8A2A - chain A; structure by X-ray diffraction, 1.43 A resolution.

# Chain A
Protein: Epidermal growth factor receptor
Source organism: Homo sapiens
Notes: EC 2.7.10.1
UniProtKB: P00533 (EGFR_HUMAN); numbering as in UniProt (aligned over 700-1022)
Chain sequence (326 residues; each row starts with the number of its first residue):
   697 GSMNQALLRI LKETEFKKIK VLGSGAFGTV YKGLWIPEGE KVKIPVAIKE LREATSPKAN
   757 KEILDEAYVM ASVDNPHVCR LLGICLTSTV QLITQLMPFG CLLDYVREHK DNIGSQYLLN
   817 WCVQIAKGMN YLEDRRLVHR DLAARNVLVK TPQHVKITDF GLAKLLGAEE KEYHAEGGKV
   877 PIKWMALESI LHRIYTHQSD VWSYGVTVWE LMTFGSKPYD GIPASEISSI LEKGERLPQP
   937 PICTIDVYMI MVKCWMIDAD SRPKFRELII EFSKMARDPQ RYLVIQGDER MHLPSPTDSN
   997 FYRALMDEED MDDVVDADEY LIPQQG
Disordered / not traced: 697-699, 868-875, 1004-1009, 1020-1022
Construct notes: expression tag (697-699)
Ligand contacts: KY9 ((2R)-2-(6,7-dihydro-5H-pyrrolo[1,2-c]imidazol-1-yl)-2-[5-[2-[4-[[4-(hydroxymethyl)piperidin-1-yl]methyl]phenyl]ethynyl]-3-oxidanylidene-7-(trifluoromethyl)-1H-isoindol-2-yl]-N-(1,3-thiazol-2-yl)ethanamide): Val-726, Ala-743, Ile-744, Lys-745, Leu-747, Thr-751, Ala-755, Glu-758, Ile-759, Glu-762, Ala-763, Met-766, Cys-775, Arg-776, Leu-777, Leu-788, Ile-789, Thr-790, Thr-854, Asp-855, Phe-856, Gly-857, Leu-858, Leu-861, Leu-862, Gly-863
Swiss-Prot annotation at these positions:
  - active site: Asp-837 (Proton acceptor)
  - binding site (ATP): Leu-718 to Val-726, Lys-745, Thr-790, Gln-791, Asp-855
  - site: Tyr-1016 (Important for interaction with PIK3C2B)
  - modified residue: Lys-745 (N6-(2-hydroxyisobutyryl)lysine), Tyr-869 (Phosphotyrosine), Ser-991 (Phosphoserine), Ser-995 (Phosphoserine), Tyr-998 (Phosphotyrosine), Tyr-1016 (Phosphotyrosine)
  - cross-link (Glycyl lysine isopeptide (Lys-Gly)): Lys-716 (interchain with G-Cter in ubiquitin), Lys-737 (interchain with G-Cter in ubiquitin), Lys-754 (interchain with G-Cter in ubiquitin), Lys-757 (interchain with G-Cter in ubiquitin), Lys-867 (interchain with G-Cter in ubiquitin), Lys-929 (interchain with G-Cter in ubiquitin), Lys-960 (interchain with G-Cter in ubiquitin), Lys-970 (interchain with G-Cter in ubiquitin)
  - natural variant: Glu-709 (E709A: Found in a lung cancer sample; E709G: Found in a lung cancer sample; E709K: Found in a lung cancer sample), Gly-719 (G719A: Found in a lung cancer sample; G719C: Found in a lung cancer sample; G719D: Found in a lung cancer sample; G719S: Found in a lung cancer sample), Gly-724 (G724S: Found in a lung cancer sample), Glu-734 (E734K: Found in a lung cancer sample), Glu-746 to Ser-752 (sequence variant, change not given here; Found in a lung cancer sample), Glu-746 to Thr-751 (sequence variant, change not given here; Found in a lung cancer sample), Glu-746 to Ala-750 (deletion: Found in a lung cancer sample), Glu-746 (deletion: Found in a lung cancer sample), Leu-747 to Thr-751 (deletion: Found in a lung cancer sample), Leu-747 to Glu-749 (deletion: Found in a lung cancer sample), Leu-747 (L747F: Found in a lung cancer sample), Arg-748 (R748P: Found in a lung cancer sample), 12 further natural variant entries in UniProt
  - mutagenesis: Asn-700 (N700A: Abolishes phosphorylation), Leu-704 (L704A: Abolishes phosphorylation), Arg-705 (R705A: Abolishes phosphorylation), Ile-706 (I706A: Abolishes phosphorylation), Lys-745 (K745A/M: Abolishes kinase activity), Asp-974 (D974A: Strongly reduced phosphorylation), Arg-977 (R977A: Reduced phosphorylation), Glu-1005 to Asp-1006 (Constitutively activated kinase), Tyr-1016 (Y1016F: 50% decrease in interaction with PIK3C2B. 65% decrease in interaction with PIK3C2B; when associated with F-1197. Abolishes interaction with PIK3C2B; when associated with F-1197 and F-1092)

# In short
Bound to chain A: compound KY9. UniProt lists active-site residue Asp-837, 13 ATP-binding residues and 10
mutagenesis sites.
Chain A is Epidermal growth factor receptor (Homo sapiens); the structure, EGFR kinase domain in complex with
2-(6,7-dihydro-5H-pyrrolo[1,2-c]imidazol-1-yl)-2-[6-[2-[4-[[4-(hydroxymethyl)-1-piperidyl]methyl]phenyl]ethynyl]-1-oxo-4-(trifluoromethyl)isoindolin-2-yl]-N-thiazol-2-yl-acetamide
(form 2), was determined by X-ray diffraction, deposited together with 8A27, 8A2B and 8A2D.
